Entry 3UVY (X-ray diffraction, 2.02 A resolution); this record covers chains A and B.

[Chain A]
Molecule: Bromodomain-containing protein 4
From: Homo sapiens
Reference sequence: O60885 (BRD4_HUMAN); residue numbers follow UniProt; this construct covers 44-168
Amino-acid sequence (127 residues; each row starts with the number of its first residue):
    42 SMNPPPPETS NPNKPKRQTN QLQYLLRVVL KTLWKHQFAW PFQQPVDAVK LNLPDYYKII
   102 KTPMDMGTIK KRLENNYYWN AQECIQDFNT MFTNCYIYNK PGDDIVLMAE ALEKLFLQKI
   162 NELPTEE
Unresolved in the structure: 42-58, 168
Differences from the reference sequence: expression tag (42-43)
Curated features (UniProtKB/Swiss-Prot):
  - site: N140 (Acetylated histone binding)
  - cross-link: K99 (Glycyl lysine isopeptide (Lys-Gly) (interchain with G-Cter in SUMO2))
  - natural variant: D145 (D145G: Found in a patient with a neurodevelopmental syndrome; uncertain significance)
  - mutagenesis: N140 (N140A: Abolishes binding to acetylated histones)
From the paper describing this entry:
  - mutagenesis - N140A: abolished binding to diacetylated peptides

[Chain B]
Molecule: Histone H4
Reference sequence: P62805 (H4_HUMAN); residues 15-25 here correspond to UniProt positions 16-26 (UniProt number = residue number + 1)
Amino-acid sequence (11 residues; row label = number of the first residue in the row):
    15 AKRHRKVLRD N
Unresolved in the structure: 25
Modified positions: K16 (n(6)-acetyllysine; ALY); K20 (n(6)-acetyllysine; ALY)
Curated features (UniProtKB/Swiss-Prot):
  - DNA-binding region: K16 to K20
  - modified residue: K16 (N6-(2-hydroxyisobutyryl)lysine), K20 (N6,N6,N6-trimethyllysine)
  - cross-link: K20 (Glycyl lysine isopeptide (Lys-Gly) (interchain with G-Cter in SUMO2))

[Interface between chain A and chain B]
Residue-residue contacts - 25 pairs, chain A then chain B:
  F79(A) - V21(B)  hydrophobic
  W81(A) - K20(B)
  P82(A) - K20(B)
  F83(A) - K16(B)
  V87(A) - K16(B)
  L92(A) - K16(B)
  L92(A) - H18(B)  hydrogen bond (backbone-side chain)
  L92(A) - K20(B)
  L94(A) - A15(B)
  L94(A) - K16(B)
  Y139(A) - A15(B)
  Y139(A) - K16(B)
  N140(A) - A15(B)
  N140(A) - K16(B)  hydrogen bond (side chain-backbone)
  K141(A) - A15(B)
  K141(A) - R17(B)
  D144(A) - R17(B)  salt bridge
  D145(A) - H18(B)
  D145(A) - R19(B)
  D145(A) - K20(B)  hydrogen bond (side chain-backbone)
  D145(A) - V21(B)  hydrogen bond (side chain-backbone)
  I146(A) - K16(B)
  I146(A) - K20(B)
  M149(A) - K20(B)
  M149(A) - V21(B)  hydrophobic
Also at the interface, not in a pair above, chain A (17 interface residues in all): Y97, C136, L148
From the paper, about this interface:
  - pairs named by the authors: N140(A)-K16(B) (hydrogen bond)
  - interface residues, chain A: N140(A)

[In short]
The interface between chain A and chain B involves 17 residues on one side and 7 on the other, with 4 hydrogen
bonds and 1 salt bridge. Among the polar pairs are D144(A)-R17(B), L92(A)-H18(B) and N140(A)-K16(B). The paper
describes a hydrogen bond between N140(A) and K16(B). The paper reports that N140A of chain A abolishes
binding to diacetylated peptides; the interface residue N140(A).
Here chain A is Bromodomain-containing protein 4 (Homo sapiens) and chain B is Histone H4. Entry 3UVY (Crystal
Structure of the first bromodomain of human BRD4 in complex with a diacetylated histone 4 ...) was determined
by X-ray diffraction together with 3UVW, 3UVX and 3UW9 from the same study.
